Entry 9V6Z (X-ray diffraction, 1.44 A resolution); this record covers chains A and B.

Chain A:
Name: Chitin Binding Protein III
From: Iberis umbellata
Chain sequence (35 residues; each row starts with the number of its first residue):
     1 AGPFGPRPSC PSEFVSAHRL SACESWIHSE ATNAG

Chain B:
Name: Chitin Binding Protein III
From: Iberis umbellata
Chain sequence (74 residues; each row starts with the number of its first residue):
    53 PKERPPLLRL CCTELHKENP ECVCSTLRRA AKATRVRQGT AAASQVQRLF QTARHLPSTC
   113 GFAGVGTCPF KATP
Cystine bridges: Cys64-Cys112, Cys76-Cys120

How chain A and chain B interact:
Cross-chain cystine bridges: Cys10(A)-Cys74(B), Cys23(A)-Cys63(B)
Residue-residue contacts (51; chain A residue first):
  Pro8(A) - Asn71(B)
  Pro8(A) - Glu73(B)
  Cys10(A) - Cys74(B)  disulfide
  Cys10(A) - Thr78(B)
  Glu13(A) - Glu70(B)
  Glu13(A) - Asn71(B)  hydrogen bond (side chain-backbone)
  Glu13(A) - Cys74(B)
  Phe14(A) - Glu70(B)
  Phe14(A) - Thr78(B)
  Phe14(A) - Arg81(B)
  Ser16(A) - Lys69(B)  hydrogen bond (backbone-side chain)
  Ala17(A) - Glu66(B)
  Ala17(A) - Lys69(B)
  His18(A) - Glu66(B)
  His18(A) - Lys69(B)
  Arg19(A) - Arg81(B)
  Leu20(A) - Glu66(B)
  Leu20(A) - Leu67(B)  hydrophobic
  Leu20(A) - Glu70(B)
  Leu20(A) - Thr78(B)
  Leu20(A) - Leu79(B)  hydrophobic
  Ser21(A) - Glu66(B)  hydrogen bond (backbone-side chain)
  Ala22(A) - Leu59(B)
  Ala22(A) - Leu62(B)  hydrophobic
  Ala22(A) - Cys63(B)
  Ala22(A) - Glu66(B)  hydrogen bond (backbone-side chain)
  Cys23(A) - Cys63(B)  disulfide
  Cys23(A) - Glu66(B)
  Cys23(A) - Leu67(B)  hydrophobic
  Glu24(A) - Ala82(B)
  Glu24(A) - Ala85(B)
  Glu24(A) - Thr86(B)  hydrogen bond
  Glu24(A) - Arg89(B)  salt bridge
  Ser25(A) - Leu59(B)
  Trp26(A) - Pro57(B)  hydrophobic
  Trp26(A) - Leu59(B)
  Trp26(A) - Leu60(B)
  Trp26(A) - Thr104(B)
  Trp26(A) - Leu108(B)
  Ile27(A) - Leu101(B)  hydrophobic
  Ile27(A) - Ala105(B)  hydrophobic
  His28(A) - Thr86(B)
  His28(A) - Gln90(B)
  Glu30(A) - Arg100(B)  salt bridge
  Glu30(A) - Thr104(B)
  Ala31(A) - Gln97(B)
  Ala31(A) - Leu101(B)  hydrophobic
  Thr32(A) - Gln97(B)
  Ala34(A) - Ser96(B)
  Ala34(A) - Gln97(B)
  Ala34(A) - Arg100(B)
Other interface residues (no listed pair), chain A (23 interface residues in all): Pro11, Asn33

Summary:
23 residues of chain A face 27 of chain B across their interface, with 2 disulfide bonds, 5 hydrogen bonds and
2 salt bridges. Among the polar pairs are Glu24(A)-Arg89(B), Glu30(A)-Arg100(B) and Glu13(A)-Asn71(B).
Chain A is Chitin Binding Protein III and chain B is Chitin Binding Protein III, both from Iberis umbellata;
the structure, Crystal structure of Isoform Chitin Binding Protein from Iberis umbellata L, was determined by
X-ray diffraction.
